7EI1 - chains A and Q of the 6 polymer chains in the assembly; structure by X-ray diffraction, 3.90 A resolution.

== Chain A ==
Protein: CRISPR-associated endonuclease Cas1
Source organism: Pyrococcus furiosus COM1
Notes: EC 3.1.-.-
Reference sequence: I6TWX9 (I6TWX9_9EURY); residues 1-322 here = UniProt positions 1-322
Amino-acid sequence (322 residues; numbered 1 to 322; the number before each row is that of its first residue):
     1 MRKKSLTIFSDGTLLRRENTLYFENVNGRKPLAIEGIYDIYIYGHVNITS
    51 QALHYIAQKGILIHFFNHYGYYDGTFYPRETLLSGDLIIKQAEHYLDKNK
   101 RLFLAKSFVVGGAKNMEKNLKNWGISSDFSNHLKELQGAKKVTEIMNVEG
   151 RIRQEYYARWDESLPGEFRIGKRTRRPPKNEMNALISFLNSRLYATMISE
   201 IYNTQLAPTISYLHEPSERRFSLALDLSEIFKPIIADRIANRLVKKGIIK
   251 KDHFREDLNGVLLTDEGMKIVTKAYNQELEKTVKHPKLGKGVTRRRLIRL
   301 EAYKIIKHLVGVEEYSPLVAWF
Unresolved in the structure: 1-2, 284-291, 322

== Chain Q ==
Protein: CRISPR-associated endoribonuclease Cas2
Source organism: Pyrococcus furiosus COM1
Notes: EC 3.1.-.-
Reference sequence: I6V1H0 (I6V1H0_9EURY); residue numbers follow UniProt; this construct covers 1-85
Amino-acid sequence (85 residues; row label = number of the first residue in the row):
     1 MYIVVVYDVGVERVNKVKKFLRMHLNWVQNSVFEGEVTLAEFERIKEGLK
    51 KIIDENSDSVIIYKLRSMPPRETLGIEKNPIEEII
Unresolved in the structure: 85

== Interface between chain A and chain Q ==
Contacting residue pairs (19; chain A residue first):
  K4(A) with T73(Q); E77(Q), salt bridge; E82(Q); E83(Q)
  S5(A) with E83(Q)
  L6(A) with E82(Q); E83(Q)
  T7(A) with E83(Q); I84(Q), hydrogen bond (backbone-backbone)
  I8(A) with I84(Q)
  R29(A) with S67(Q)
  A33(A) with P70(Q), hydrophobic
  R192(A) with E83(Q), salt bridge
  N276(A) with P80(Q); E83(Q), hydrogen bond
  Q277(A) with K78(Q); P80(Q)
  E280(A) with E77(Q)
  K281(A) with I76(Q)
Interface residues without a listed pair, chain A (15 interface residues in all): F9, P31, K273
Interface residues without a listed pair, chain Q (15 interface residues in all): N26, E36, R66, M68, N79

== In short ==
Chain A and chain Q each contribute 15 residues to their interface; the contacts include 2 hydrogen bonds and
2 salt bridges. Polar contacts include K4(A)-E77(Q), R192(A)-E83(Q) and N276(A)-E83(Q).
Chain A is CRISPR-associated endonuclease Cas1 and chain Q is CRISPR-associated endoribonuclease Cas2, both
from Pyrococcus furiosus COM1; the structure, Structure of Pyrococcus furiosus Cas1Cas2 complex, was
determined by X-ray diffraction.
